PDB entry 6BQV | electron microscopy, 3.10 A resolution | chains B and D of the 4 polymer chains in the assembly

[Chain B (and D)]
Molecule: Transient receptor potential cation channel subfamily M member 4
Source organism: Homo sapiens
Notes: chain D of this document is another copy of the same molecule, construct and numbering; everything in this record applies to it too
UniProtKB: Q8TD43 (TRPM4_HUMAN); residue numbers follow UniProt; this construct covers 2-1214
Chain sequence (1218 residues; row label = number of the first residue in the row; numbers below 1 keep their minus sign (Ser-3 is residue -3)):
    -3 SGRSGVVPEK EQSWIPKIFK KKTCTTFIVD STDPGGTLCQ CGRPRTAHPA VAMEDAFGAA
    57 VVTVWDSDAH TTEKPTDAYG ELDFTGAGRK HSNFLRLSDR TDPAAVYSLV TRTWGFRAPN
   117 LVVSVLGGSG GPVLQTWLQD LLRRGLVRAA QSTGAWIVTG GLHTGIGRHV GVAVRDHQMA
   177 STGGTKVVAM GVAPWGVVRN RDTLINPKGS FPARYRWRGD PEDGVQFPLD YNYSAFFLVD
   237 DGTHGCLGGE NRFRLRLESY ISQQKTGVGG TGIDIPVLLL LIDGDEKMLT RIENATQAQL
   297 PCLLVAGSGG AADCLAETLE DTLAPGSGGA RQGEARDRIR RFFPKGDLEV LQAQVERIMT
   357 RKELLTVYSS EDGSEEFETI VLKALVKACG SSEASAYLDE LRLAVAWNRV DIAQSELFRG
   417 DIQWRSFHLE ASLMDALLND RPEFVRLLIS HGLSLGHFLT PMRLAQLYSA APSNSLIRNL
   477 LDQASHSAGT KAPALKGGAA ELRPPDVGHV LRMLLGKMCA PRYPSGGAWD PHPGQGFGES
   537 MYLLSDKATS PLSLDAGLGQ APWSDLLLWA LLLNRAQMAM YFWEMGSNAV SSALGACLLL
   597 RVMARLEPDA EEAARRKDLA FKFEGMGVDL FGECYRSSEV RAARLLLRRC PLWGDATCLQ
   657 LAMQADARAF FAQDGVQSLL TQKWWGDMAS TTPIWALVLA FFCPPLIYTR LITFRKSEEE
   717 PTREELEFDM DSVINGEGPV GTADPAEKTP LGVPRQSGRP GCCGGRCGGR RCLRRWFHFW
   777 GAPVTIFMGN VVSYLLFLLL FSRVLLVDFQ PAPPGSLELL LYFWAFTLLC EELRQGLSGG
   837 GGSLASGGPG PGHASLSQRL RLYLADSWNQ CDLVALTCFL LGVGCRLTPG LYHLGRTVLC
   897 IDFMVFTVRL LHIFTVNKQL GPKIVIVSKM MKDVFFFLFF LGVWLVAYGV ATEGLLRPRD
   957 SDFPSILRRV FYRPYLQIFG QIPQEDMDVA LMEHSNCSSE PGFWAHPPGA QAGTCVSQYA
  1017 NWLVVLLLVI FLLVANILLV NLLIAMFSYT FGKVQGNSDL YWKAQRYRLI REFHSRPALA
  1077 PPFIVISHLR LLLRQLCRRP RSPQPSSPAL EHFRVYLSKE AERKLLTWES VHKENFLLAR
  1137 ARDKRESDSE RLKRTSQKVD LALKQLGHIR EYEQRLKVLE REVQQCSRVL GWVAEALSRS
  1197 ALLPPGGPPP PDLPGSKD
Not modelled in the structure: -3 to 80, 86, 214-220, 238-242, 320-328, 387-388, 482-502, 513-557, 712-766, 836-841, 1095-1106, 1176-1214
Sequence notes: expression tag (-3 to 1)
Residues lining bound ligands: Ca2+ (CA): Glu828, Gln831, Tyr859, Asn865, Asp868
Curated features (UniProtKB/Swiss-Prot):
  - region: Arg1136 to Arg1141 (Mediates modulation by decavanadate and PIP2-binding)
  - motif: Phe975 to Gln977 (Selectivity filter)
  - binding site (ATP): Arg171, Arg214, Leu225, Arg421, Gly448
  - binding site (Ca(2+)): Asp270, Ala392, Asp395, Glu396, Glu828, Gln831, Asn865, Asp868
  - modified residue (Phosphoserine): Ser1145, Ser1152
  - glycosylation: Asn992 (N-linked (GlcNAc...) asparagine)
  - natural variant: Glu7 (E7K: In PFHB1B), Gln131 (Q131H: In PFHB1B), Arg164 (R164W: In PFHB1B), Gln293 (Q293R: In PFHB1B), Ala432 (A432T: In PFHB1B), Lys487 to Leu498 (deletion), Gly582 (G582S: In PFHB1B), Tyr790 (Y790H: In PFHB1B), Gly844 (G844D: In PFHB1B), Lys914 (K914R: In PFHB1B), Pro970 (P970S: In PFHB1B), Ile1033 (I1033M: In EKVP6), 1 further natural variant entry in UniProt
  - mutagenesis: Leu275 (L275A/C: Abolishes ability to restore sensitivity to Ca(2+) after desensitization), Ile278 (I278N: No effect), Asp279 (D279N: No effect), Gly324 (G324A: No effect), Gly325 (G325A: Abolishes ability to restore sensitivity to Ca(2+) after desensitization), Arg327 (R327A: No effect), Glu396 (E396A: Loss of the temperature-induced potentiation. Inability to activate at negative membrane potentials), Arg597 (R597A: Becomes insensitive to decavanadate's voltage modulation effect), Lys613 (K613A/M: Becomes insensitive to decavanadate's voltage modulation effect), Arg664 (R664A: Becomes insensitive to decavanadate's voltage modulation effect), Lys925 (K925A: Becomes insensitive to decavanadate's voltage modulation effect), Gln977 (Q977E: Alters the monovalent cation permeability sequence and results in a pore with moderate Ca(2+) permeability), 10 further mutagenesis entries in UniProt
From the paper describing this entry:
  - post-translational modification sites: Asn992
  - post-translational modification sites: Ser839 (citing earlier work)

[Interface between chain B and chain D]
Residue-residue contacts (134):
  Val129(B) with Asp417(D)
  Gln135(B) with Ile418(D)
  Arg139(B) with Phe414(D); Arg415(D)
  Arg140(B) with Phe414(D)
  His159(B) with Arg421(D)
  Arg164(B) with Asp417(D), salt bridge; Gln419(D)
  Val168(B) with Ile418(D), hydrophobic
  Arg171(B) with His447(D)
  Asp172(B) with Phe414(D); Arg415(D)
  His173(B) with Phe414(D)
  Met175(B) with Gln410(D); Leu413(D); Phe414(D), hydrophobic; His447(D), hydrogen bond
  Ala176(B) with Phe414(D), hydrophobic
  Trp213(B) with Arg421(D)
  Glu607(B) with Arg632(D); Ser633(D)
  Lys928(B) with Gln915(D); Lys919(D)
  Asp929(B) with Lys919(D)
  Phe932(B) with Leu916(D), hydrophobic; Lys919(D); Ile920(D); Val923(D), hydrophobic
  Phe935(B) with Leu906(D); Phe910(D), hydrophobic; Leu916(D), hydrophobic; Ile920(D), hydrophobic
  Phe936(B) with Leu907(D), hydrophobic; Val923(D), hydrophobic
  Val939(B) with Thr903(D); Leu906(D), hydrophobic; Leu907(D), hydrophobic
  Trp940(B) with Met900(D), hydrophobic; Val904(D), hydrophobic
  Val942(B) with Phe899(D); Thr903(D)
  Ala943(B) with Met900(D); Thr903(D)
  Tyr944(B) with Met900(D)
  Val946(B) with Ser798(D); Leu802(D); Phe899(D), hydrophobic
  Ala947(B) with Cys896(D)
  Glu949(B) with Leu802(D)
  Gly950(B) with Leu802(D); Arg892(D), hydrogen bond (backbone-side chain); Cys896(D)
  Leu951(B) with Thr893(D); Cys896(D)
  Arg953(B) with His889(D); Arg892(D)
  Ile962(B) with Leu802(D), hydrophobic; Val803(D), hydrophobic
  Gly976(B) with Phe975(D); Gln977(D), hydrogen bond (backbone-side chain)
  Ile978(B) with Leu972(D), hydrophobic; Phe975(D), hydrophobic; Gln977(D)
  Gln980(B) with Tyr968(D); Gln977(D), hydrogen bond
  Asp984(B) with Arg964(D), salt bridge; Tyr968(D)
  Ala986(B) with Arg964(D); Ala1006(D); Gln1007(D)
  Leu987(B) with Arg964(D); Ala1006(D), hydrophobic; Gln1007(D)
  Tyr1015(B) with His889(D); Leu890(D); Thr893(D)
  Ala1016(B) with Thr893(D)
  Leu1019(B) with Thr893(D); Ile897(D), hydrophobic
  Val1021(B) with Tyr968(D), hydrophobic
  Leu1023(B) with Ile897(D), hydrophobic; Met900(D), hydrophobic
  Leu1024(B) with Tyr968(D)
  Val1025(B) with Tyr968(D), hydrophobic; Tyr971(D), hydrogen bond (backbone-side chain)
  Leu1028(B) with Tyr971(D); Phe975(D)
  Leu1029(B) with Leu934(D), hydrophobic; Tyr971(D), hydrogen bond (backbone-side chain)
  Asn1032(B) with Phe975(D)
  Ile1033(B) with Phe933(D), hydrophobic; Phe975(D), hydrophobic; Leu1039(D), hydrophobic; Phe1043(D)
  Leu1034(B) with Met927(D), hydrophobic; Val930(D), hydrophobic; Phe1043(D)
  Asn1037(B) with Ile1040(D); Phe1043(D)
  Leu1038(B) with Val923(D), hydrophobic; Met926(D), hydrophobic; Phe1043(D)
  Ile1040(B) with Ile1040(D), hydrophobic
  Ala1041(B) with Phe1043(D); Ser1044(D); Phe1047(D)
  Met1042(B) with Lys919(D); Phe1047(D), hydrophobic
  Tyr1045(B) with Phe1047(D), hydrophobic; Gln1051(D)
  Ser1145(B) with Asp1144(D), hydrogen bond
  Leu1148(B) with Asp1144(D); Leu1148(D), hydrophobic
  Lys1149(B) with Glu1142(D), salt bridge; Arg1147(D)
  Ser1152(B) with Thr1151(D), hydrogen bond
  Val1155(B) with Lys1154(D)
  Asp1156(B) with Lys1154(D), salt bridge
  Leu1159(B) with Lys1154(D); Leu1157(D), hydrophobic; Ala1158(D), hydrophobic
  Leu1162(B) with Gln1161(D), hydrogen bond (backbone-side chain); Leu1162(D), hydrophobic
  Gly1163(B) with Gln1161(D)
  Ile1165(B) with Ile1165(D), hydrophobic; Tyr1168(D), hydrogen bond (backbone-side chain)
  Arg1166(B) with Gln1161(D); His1164(D), hydrogen bond; Ile1165(D); Tyr1168(D)
  Tyr1168(B) with Tyr1168(D)
  Glu1169(B) with Tyr1168(D), hydrogen bond (backbone-side chain); Arg1171(D), salt bridge
  Leu1172(B) with Arg1171(D)
Other interface residues (no listed pair), chain B (77 interface residues in all): Phe931, Ser957, Val966, Gln977, Pro997, Ser1044, Thr1151, Lys1173
Other interface residues (no listed pair), chain D (71 interface residues in all): Leu801, Tyr888, Ile922, Val1036, Val1155, Lys1160

[Summary]
Chain B and chain D form an interface of 77 and 71 residues respectively; the contacts include 12 hydrogen
bonds and 5 salt bridges. Polar contacts include Arg164(B)-Asp417(D), Asp984(B)-Arg964(D) and
Lys1149(B)-Glu1142(D). Chain B binds Ca2+. The paper reports modification sites Asn992(B) and Ser839(B).
Chain B and chain D are both Transient receptor potential cation channel subfamily M member 4 (Homo sapiens);
the structure, Human TRPM4 ion channel in lipid nanodiscs in a calcium-bound state, was determined by electron
microscopy, deposited together with 6BQR.
